8GZ2 - chains B and C of the 3 polymer chains in the assembly; structure by electron microscopy, 3.30 A resolution.

# Chain B
Protein: Sodium channel protein type 8 subunit alpha
Organism: Homo sapiens
UniProtKB: Q9UQD0 (SCN8A_HUMAN); residue numbers follow UniProt; this construct covers 1-1980
Sequence (1980 residues; numbered 1 to 1980; the number before each row is that of its first residue):
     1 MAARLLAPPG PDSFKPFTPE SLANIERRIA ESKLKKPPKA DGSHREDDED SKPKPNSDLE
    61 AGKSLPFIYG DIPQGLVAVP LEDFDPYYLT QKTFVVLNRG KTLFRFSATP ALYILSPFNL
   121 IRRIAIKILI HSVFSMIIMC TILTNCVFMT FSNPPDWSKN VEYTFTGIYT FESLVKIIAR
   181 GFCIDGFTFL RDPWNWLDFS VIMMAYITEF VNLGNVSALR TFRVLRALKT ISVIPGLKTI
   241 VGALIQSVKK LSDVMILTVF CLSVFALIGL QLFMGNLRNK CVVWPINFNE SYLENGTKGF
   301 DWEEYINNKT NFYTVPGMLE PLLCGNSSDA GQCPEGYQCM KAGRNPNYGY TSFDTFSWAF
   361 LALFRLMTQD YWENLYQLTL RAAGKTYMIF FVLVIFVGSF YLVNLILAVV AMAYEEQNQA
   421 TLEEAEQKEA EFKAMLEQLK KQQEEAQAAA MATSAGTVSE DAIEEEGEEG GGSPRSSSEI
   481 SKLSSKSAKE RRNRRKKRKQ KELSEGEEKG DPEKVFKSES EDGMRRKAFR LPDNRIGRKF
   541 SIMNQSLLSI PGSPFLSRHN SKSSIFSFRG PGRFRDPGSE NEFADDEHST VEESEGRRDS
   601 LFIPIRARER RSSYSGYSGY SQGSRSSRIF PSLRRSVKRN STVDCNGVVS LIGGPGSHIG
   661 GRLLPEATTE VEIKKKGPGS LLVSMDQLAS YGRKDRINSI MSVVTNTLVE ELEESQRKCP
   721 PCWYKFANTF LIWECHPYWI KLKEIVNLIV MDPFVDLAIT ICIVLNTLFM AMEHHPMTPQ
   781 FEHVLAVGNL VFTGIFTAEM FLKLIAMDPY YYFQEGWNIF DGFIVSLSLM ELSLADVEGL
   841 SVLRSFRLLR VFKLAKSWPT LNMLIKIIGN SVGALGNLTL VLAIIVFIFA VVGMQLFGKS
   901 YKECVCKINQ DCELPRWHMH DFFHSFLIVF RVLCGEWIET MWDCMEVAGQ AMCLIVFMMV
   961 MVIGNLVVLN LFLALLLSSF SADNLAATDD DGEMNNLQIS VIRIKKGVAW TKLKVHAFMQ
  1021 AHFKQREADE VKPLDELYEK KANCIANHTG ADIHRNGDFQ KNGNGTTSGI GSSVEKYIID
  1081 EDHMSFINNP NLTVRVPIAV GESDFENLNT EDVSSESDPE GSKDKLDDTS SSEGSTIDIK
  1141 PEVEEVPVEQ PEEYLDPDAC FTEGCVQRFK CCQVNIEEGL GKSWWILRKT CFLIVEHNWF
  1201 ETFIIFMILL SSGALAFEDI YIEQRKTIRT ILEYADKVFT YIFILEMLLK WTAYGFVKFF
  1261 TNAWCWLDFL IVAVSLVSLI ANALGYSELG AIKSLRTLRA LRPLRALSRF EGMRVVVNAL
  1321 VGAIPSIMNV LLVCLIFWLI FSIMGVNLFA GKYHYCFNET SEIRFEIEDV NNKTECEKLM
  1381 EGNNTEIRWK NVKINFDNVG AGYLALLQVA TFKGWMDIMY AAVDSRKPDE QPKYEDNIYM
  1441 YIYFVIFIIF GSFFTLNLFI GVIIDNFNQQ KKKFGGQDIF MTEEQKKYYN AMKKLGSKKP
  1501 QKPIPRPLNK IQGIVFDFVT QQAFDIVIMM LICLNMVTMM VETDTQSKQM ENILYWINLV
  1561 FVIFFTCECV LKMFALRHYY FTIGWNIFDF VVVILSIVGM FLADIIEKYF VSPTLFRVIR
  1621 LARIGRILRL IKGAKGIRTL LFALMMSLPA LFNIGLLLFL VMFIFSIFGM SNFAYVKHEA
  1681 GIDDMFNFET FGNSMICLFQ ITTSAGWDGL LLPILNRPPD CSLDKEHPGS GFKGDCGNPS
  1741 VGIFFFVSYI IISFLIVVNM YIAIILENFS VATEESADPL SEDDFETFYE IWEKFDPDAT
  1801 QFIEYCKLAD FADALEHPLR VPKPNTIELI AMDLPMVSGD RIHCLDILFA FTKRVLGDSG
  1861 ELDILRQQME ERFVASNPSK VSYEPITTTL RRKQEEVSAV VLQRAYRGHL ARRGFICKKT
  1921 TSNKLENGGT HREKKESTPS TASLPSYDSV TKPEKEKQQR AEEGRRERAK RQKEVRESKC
Disordered / not traced: 1-105, 427-720, 982-1180, 1773-1980
Disulfide bonds: C281-C324, C906-C912, C944-C953, C1356-C1376, C1721-C1736
Covalently attached groups: N-acetylglucosamine (NAG) linked to N289, N295, N1358, N1372; glycan linked to N308, N326
Small-molecule neighbours: 4,9-anhydro-tetrodotoxin (WMK; (1R,2S,3S,4R,5R,9S,11S,12S,14R)-7-amino-2,4,12-trihydroxy-2-(hydroxymethyl)-10,13,15-trioxa-6,8-diazapentacyclo[7.4.1.1~3,12~.0~5,11~.0~5,14~]pentadec-7-en-8-ium (non-preferred name)): D370, Y371, E373, E936, E939, F1412, K1413, G1414, W1415, M1416, D1708
Swiss-Prot annotation at these positions:
  - binding site (Na(+)): E373, E936, E939
  - modified residue (Phosphoserine): S518, S520, S1497
  - glycosylation (N-linked (GlcNAc...) asparagine): N215, N289, N295, N308, N326 (high mannose), N1358, N1372, N1383
  - natural variant: D58 (D58N: In DEE13; uncertain significance), F210 (F210L: In DEE13), N215 (N215R: In DEE13; uncertain significance), V216 (V216D: In DEE13), R223 (R223G: In DEE13), S232 (S232P: In DEE13), F260 (F260S: In DEE13; uncertain significance), N307 (N307S: In DEE13; uncertain significance), L407 (L407F: In DEE13; uncertain significance), A408 (A408T: In DEE13; uncertain significance), V410 (V410L: In DEE13; uncertain significance), E479 (E479V: In DEE13; uncertain significance), 31 further natural variant entries in UniProt
  - mutagenesis: M1416 to D1417 (Reduced inhibition by 4,9-anhydro-tetrodotoxin)
From the paper describing this entry:
  - binding site for 4,9-anhydro-tetrodotoxin: D370, Y371, E373, E936, E939, K1413, D1708
  - mutagenesis - L1712A (Kd 61.1 nM): unchanged binding to 4,9-anhydro-tetrodotoxin
  - mutagenesis - M1416T/D1417I (5-fold): decreased binding to 4,9-anhydro-tetrodotoxin
  - disease-associated variants - E1218K: decreased expression (citing earlier work)

# Chain C
Protein: Sodium channel subunit beta-2
Organism: Homo sapiens
UniProtKB: O60939 (SCN2B_HUMAN); residue numbers follow UniProt; this construct covers 1-215
Sequence (215 residues; row label = number of the first residue in the row):
     1 MHRDAWLPRP AFSLTGLSLF FSLVPPGRSM EVTVPATLNV LNGSDARLPC TFNSCYTVNH
    61 KQFSLNWTYQ ECNNCSEEMF LQFRMKIINL KLERFQDRVE FSGNPSKYDV SVMLRNVQPE
   121 DEGIYNCYIM NPPDRHRGHG KIHLQVLMEE PPERDSTVAV IVGASVGGFL AVVILVLMVV
   181 KCVRRKKEQK LSTDDLKTEE EGKTDGEGNP DDGAK
Disordered / not traced: 1-28, 149-215
Disulfide bonds: C50-C127, C72-C75
Swiss-Prot annotation at these positions:
  - site (Binds SCN2A): Y56, R135
  - modified residue: S192 (Phosphoserine), T204 (Phosphothreonine)
  - glycosylation (N-linked (GlcNAc...) asparagine): N42, N66, N74
  - natural variant: R28 (R28Q: In ATFB14; R28W: In ATFB14), D211 (D211G: Found in a patient with Brugada syndrome; uncertain significance)
  - mutagenesis: C55 (C55A/S: Does not bind alpha subunit. Loss of ability to protect alpha subunit from inhibition by the spider protoxin-II)

# Chain B / chain C interface
Cross-chain cystine bridges: C904(B)-C55(C)
Pairs across the interface - 9 pairs, chain B then chain C:
  K902(B) - H136(C)  hydrogen bond (backbone-side chain)
  E903(B) - C55(C)
  E903(B) - H136(C)  hydrogen bond (backbone-side chain)
  C904(B) - C55(C)  disulfide
  C906(B) - P133(C)  hydrogen bond (side chain-backbone)
  C906(B) - D134(C)
  K907(B) - C55(C)
  K907(B) - Y56(C)
  C912(B) - P133(C)
Also at the interface, not in a pair above, chain B (7 interface residues in all): V905
Also at the interface, not in a pair above, chain C (7 interface residues in all): E31, R135

# Summary
Chain B and chain C each contribute 7 residues to their interface, with 1 disulfide bond and 3 hydrogen bonds.
Polar pairs include K902(B)-H136(C), E903(B)-H136(C) and C906(B)-P133(C). From the paper: a binding site for
4,9-anhydro-tetrodotoxin at D370(B), Y371(B) and E373(B) among others; M1416T/D1417I of chain B reduce binding
to 4,9-anhydro-tetrodotoxin; 3 substitutions were tested in all.
Chain B is Sodium channel protein type 8 subunit alpha and chain C is Sodium channel subunit beta-2, both from
Homo sapiens; the structure, Cryo-EM structure of human NaV1.6/beta1/beta2-4,9-anhydro-tetrodotoxin, was
determined by electron microscopy together with 8GZ1 from the same study.
